Entry 9FDJ (X-ray diffraction, 1.70 A resolution); this record covers chains A and B of the 4 polymer chains in the assembly.

Chain A:
Protein: NADH-quinone oxidoreductase subunit E
Organism: Aquifex aeolicus VF5
Notes: EC 7.1.1.-
Reference sequence: O66842 (NUOE_AQUAE); residue numbers follow UniProt; this construct covers 1-160
Amino-acid sequence (160 residues; each row starts with the number of its first residue):
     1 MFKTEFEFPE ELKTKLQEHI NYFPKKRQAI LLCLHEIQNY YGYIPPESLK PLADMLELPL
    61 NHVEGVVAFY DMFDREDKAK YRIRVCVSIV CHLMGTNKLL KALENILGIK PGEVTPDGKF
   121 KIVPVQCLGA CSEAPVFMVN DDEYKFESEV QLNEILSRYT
Not modelled in the structure: 1-4
Bound ions: 2Fe-2S cluster Fe: Cys86, Cys91, Cys127, Cys131
Ligand contacts: 2Fe-2S cluster (FES): Cys86, Ser88, Ile89, Val90, Cys91, Cys127, Leu128, Gly129, Ala130, Cys131, Val136
Swiss-Prot annotation at these positions:
  - binding site ([2Fe-2S] cluster): Cys86, Cys91, Cys127, Cys131

Chain B:
Protein: NADH-quinone oxidoreductase subunit F
Organism: Aquifex aeolicus VF5
Reference sequence: O66841 (NUOF_AQUAE); residues 1-426 here = UniProt positions 1-426
Amino-acid sequence (434 residues; each row starts with the number of its first residue):
     1 MRSYPAIPRI YAETTLNMLL KRAKKPRVHS IDEYLKDGGY QALEKALNMS PEEIIDWVDK
    61 STLRGGGGAG FPTGKKWKFA VQNPGPRYFI CNADESEPGT FKDRIIIERD PHLLIEGIII
   121 SSYAIGANEA YIYIRGEYPA GYYILRDAIE EAKKKGFLGK NILGSGFDLE IYVARGAGAY
   181 ICGEETALIE SLEGKRGHPR LKPPYPVQKG LWGKPTVVNN VETIANVPFI ISMGWEEYRY
   241 IGPSDYAGPK LFPVSGKVKK PGVYELPMNT TLREVIFKYA GGTLGNKKVK AVFSGALDCF
   301 SSEELDIPMD YSPLGFGGTG TVIVLTEEDD IVEAALKIAE FYEHETCGQC TPCRVGCYEQ
   361 ANLLEKIYKG EATEQDWEGF DFVNRNIQPT SICGLGAVAG RLIRQTLEKF PEEWEKYRKK
   421 SASLPLAGHH HHHH
Not modelled in the structure: 1-2, 419-434
Construct notes: engineered mutation Gly66 (Arg in O66841); expression tag (427-434)
Bound ions: Na+ site 1: Asp94, Ala179; Na+ site 2 near Glu108 (its only coordinating residue here); 4Fe-4S cluster Fe: Cys347, Cys350, Cys353, Cys393
Ligand contacts:
  - FMN (flavin mononucleotide): Gly65, Gly66, Gly67, Gly68, Phe71, Lys76, Asn92, Asp94, Glu95, Ser96, Tyr180, Ile181, Gly183, Glu184, Glu185, Val218, Asn219, Asn220, Thr223, Gly394, Leu395
  - NADH (NAI; 1,4-dihydronicotinamide adenine dinucleotide): Ala69, Phe71, Lys76, Phe79, Glu185, Lys202, Tyr205, Pro206, Val207, Val218
  - 4Fe-4S cluster (SF4): Ile181, Pro199, Thr346, Cys347, Gly348, Gln349, Cys350, Cys353, Ser391, Ile392, Cys393, Leu395, Gly396
Swiss-Prot annotation at these positions:
  - binding site (NAD(+)): Gly65, Gly67 to Gly74
  - binding site (FMN): Gly176 to Thr223
  - binding site ([4Fe-4S] cluster): Cys347, Cys350, Cys353, Cys393

Interface between chain A and chain B:
Contacting residue pairs (97):
  Tyr22(A) - Arg146(B)
  Tyr22(A) - Ile171(B)
  Tyr22(A) - Tyr172(B)
  Tyr22(A) - Val173(B)  hydrogen bond (side chain-backbone)
  Phe23(A) - Tyr131(B)  hydrophobic
  Phe23(A) - Tyr172(B)  hydrophobic
  Phe23(A) - Val173(B)
  Phe23(A) - Ala174(B)  hydrophobic
  Pro24(A) - Glu129(B)
  Pro24(A) - Tyr131(B)
  Pro24(A) - Tyr172(B)
  Lys25(A) - Trp212(B)
  Arg27(A) - Glu193(B)
  Arg27(A) - Gly194(B)
  Arg27(A) - Trp212(B)
  Gln28(A) - Tyr131(B)  hydrogen bond
  Gln28(A) - Leu192(B)  hydrogen bond (side chain-backbone)
  Gln28(A) - Trp212(B)
  Ile30(A) - Gly194(B)
  Leu31(A) - Arg175(B)
  Leu31(A) - Ser191(B)
  Leu32(A) - Tyr142(B)
  Leu32(A) - Arg175(B)
  His35(A) - Gly176(B)  hydrogen bond (side chain-backbone)
  His35(A) - Ala177(B)
  His62(A) - Gly194(B)  hydrogen bond (side chain-backbone)
  His62(A) - Lys195(B)
  Gly65(A) - Arg196(B)
  Phe69(A) - Ala179(B)  hydrophobic
  Phe69(A) - Ile181(B)  hydrophobic
  Phe69(A) - Arg196(B)
  Phe69(A) - Gly197(B)
  Phe69(A) - His198(B)
  Tyr70(A) - Ala177(B)
  Tyr70(A) - Cys182(B)  hydrophobic
  Tyr70(A) - Ser191(B)  hydrogen bond
  Tyr70(A) - Lys195(B)  hydrogen bond (side chain-backbone)
  Tyr70(A) - Arg196(B)
  Tyr70(A) - Gly197(B)  hydrogen bond (side chain-backbone)
  Asp71(A) - Ala177(B)  hydrogen bond (backbone-backbone)
  Met72(A) - Gly136(B)
  Met72(A) - Glu137(B)
  Met72(A) - Ala177(B)  hydrogen bond (backbone-backbone)
  Met72(A) - Gly178(B)
  Phe73(A) - Ala177(B)  hydrophobic
  Val87(A) - Lys337(B)
  Ile89(A) - Pro98(B)  hydrophobic
  Ile89(A) - Phe293(B)  hydrophobic
  Ile89(A) - Ala334(B)
  Ile89(A) - Lys337(B)
  Val90(A) - Ser255(B)
  Val90(A) - Gly256(B)
  Val90(A) - Ile323(B)  hydrophobic
  His92(A) - Glu333(B)  salt bridge
  His92(A) - Lys337(B)
  Leu93(A) - Asp329(B)
  Met94(A) - Gly256(B)
  Met94(A) - Lys257(B)
  Met94(A) - Leu284(B)  hydrophobic
  Gln126(A) - Phe341(B)
  Gln126(A) - His344(B)
  Gln126(A) - Glu345(B)
  Cys127(A) - Glu97(B)
  Cys127(A) - Pro98(B)  hydrophobic
  Cys127(A) - Gly99(B)
  Cys127(A) - Arg135(B)  hydrogen bond (backbone-side chain)
  Leu128(A) - Arg104(B)
  Leu128(A) - Arg135(B)
  Leu128(A) - Glu137(B)
  Leu128(A) - Tyr138(B)
  Gly129(A) - Thr100(B)
  Gly129(A) - Phe101(B)
  Gly129(A) - Arg104(B)  hydrogen bond (backbone-side chain)
  Gly129(A) - Arg135(B)
  Gly129(A) - Tyr138(B)
  Ala130(A) - Arg104(B)
  Cys131(A) - Gly99(B)  hydrogen bond (side chain-backbone)
  Cys131(A) - Thr100(B)
  Cys131(A) - Phe101(B)
  Cys131(A) - Ser255(B)
  Ser132(A) - Ile10(B)
  Ser132(A) - Phe101(B)
  Ser132(A) - Pro261(B)
  Ser132(A) - Gly262(B)
  Glu133(A) - Pro8(B)
  Glu133(A) - Ile10(B)
  Met138(A) - Glu137(B)
  Met138(A) - Pro139(B)
  Asp141(A) - Pro5(B)
  Asp141(A) - Pro139(B)
  Asp141(A) - Tyr143(B)
  Asp142(A) - Pro5(B)
  Asp142(A) - Ala6(B)  hydrogen bond (side chain-backbone)
  Glu143(A) - Ala6(B)  hydrogen bond (backbone-backbone)
  Glu143(A) - Ile7(B)
  Glu143(A) - Pro8(B)
  Glu143(A) - Arg104(B)  salt bridge
Other interface residues (no listed pair), chain A (39 interface residues in all): Val66, Ser88, Tyr144, Lys145
Other interface residues (no listed pair), chain B (66 interface residues in all): Arg9, Tyr11, Ser96, Tyr133, Val254, Val324, Leu325, Ile338, Glu340, Cys347

Overview:
39 residues of chain A face 66 of chain B across their interface, with 15 hydrogen bonds and 2 salt bridges.
Polar pairs include His92(A)-Glu333(B), Glu143(A)-Arg104(B) and Tyr22(A)-Val173(B). Ligands of chain A: 2Fe-2S
cluster. Bound to chain B: 4Fe-4S cluster, flavin mononucleotide and NADH.
Here chain A is NADH-quinone oxidoreductase subunit E and chain B is NADH-quinone oxidoreductase subunit F,
both from Aquifex aeolicus VF5. Entry 9FDJ (Crystal structure of the NuoEF variant R66G (NuoF) from Aquifex
aeolicus bound to NADH under anoxic ...) was determined by X-ray diffraction together with 9FDK, 9FDV, 9FE0,
9FE5, 9FE7, 9FE8 and 6 further entries from the same study.
